PDB entry 8TJR | electron microscopy, 3.29 A resolution | chains B and F of the 10 polymer chains in the assembly

# Chain B
Protein: Envelope glycoprotein gp160
From: Human immunodeficiency virus 1
Reference sequence: Q2N0S6 (Q2N0S6_9HIV1); the construct lacks a stretch of the UniProt sequence and is renumbered around it, so the offset changes along the chain: 31-141 = UniProt 30-140; 150-185 = UniProt 141-176; 187-318 = UniProt 177-308; 321-330 = UniProt 309-318; 2 more segments
Chain sequence (475 residues; row label = number of the first residue in the row; note: 12 numbers in that range are skipped by the numbering (no residue carries them; nothing is unmodelled there)):
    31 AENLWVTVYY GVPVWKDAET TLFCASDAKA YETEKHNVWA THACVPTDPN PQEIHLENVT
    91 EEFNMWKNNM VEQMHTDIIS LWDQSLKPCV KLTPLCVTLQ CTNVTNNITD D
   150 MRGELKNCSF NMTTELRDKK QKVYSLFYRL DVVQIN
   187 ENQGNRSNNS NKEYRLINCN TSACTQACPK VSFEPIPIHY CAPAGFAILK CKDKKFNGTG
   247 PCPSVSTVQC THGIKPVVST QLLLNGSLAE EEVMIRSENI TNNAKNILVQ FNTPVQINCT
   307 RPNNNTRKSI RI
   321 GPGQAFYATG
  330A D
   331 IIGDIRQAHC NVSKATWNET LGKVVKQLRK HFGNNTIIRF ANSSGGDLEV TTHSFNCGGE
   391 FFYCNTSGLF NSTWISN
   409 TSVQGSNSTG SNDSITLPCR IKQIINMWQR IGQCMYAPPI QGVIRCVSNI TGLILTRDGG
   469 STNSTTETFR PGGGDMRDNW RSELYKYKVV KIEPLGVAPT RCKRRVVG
Disordered / not traced: 31, 187-195, 409-419, 515-516
Sequence notes: conflict Cys210 (Ile200 in Q2N0S6), Asn341 (Thr330 in Q2N0S6), Cys442 (Ala430 in Q2N0S6), Cys510 (Ala498 in Q2N0S6)
Disulfide bonds: Cys54-Cys74, Cys119-Cys214, Cys126-Cys205, Cys131-Cys157, Cys210-Cys442, Cys227-Cys256, Cys237-Cys248, Cys305-Cys340, Cys387-Cys454, Cys394-Cys427
Covalent attachments: N-acetylglucosamine (NAG) linked to Asn88, Asn156, Asn160, Asn243, Asn285, Asn304, Asn310, Asn348, Asn364, Asn372, Asn395, Asn401, Asn457

# Chain F
Protein: Envelope glycoprotein gp41
From: Human immunodeficiency virus 1
Reference sequence: Q2N0S6 (Q2N0S6_9HIV1); residues 512-664 here correspond to UniProt positions 509-661 (UniProt number = residue number - 3)
Chain sequence (153 residues; each row starts with the number of its first residue):
   512 AVGIGAVFLG FLGAAGSTMG AASMTLTVQA RNLLSGIVQQ QSNLLRAPEA QQHLLKLTVW
   572 GIKQLQARVL AVERYLRDQQ LLGIWGCSGK LICCTNVPWN SSWSNRNLSE IWDNMTWLQW
   632 DKEISNYTQI IYGLLEESQN QQEKNEQDLL ALD
Disordered / not traced: 548-568
Sequence notes: engineered mutation Pro559 (Ile556 in Q2N0S6), Cys605 (Thr602 in Q2N0S6)
Disulfide bonds: Cys598-Cys604
Covalent attachments: N-acetylglucosamine (NAG) linked to Asn611, Asn618, Asn637

# Interface between chain B and chain F
Pairs across the interface - 6 pairs, chain B then chain F:
  Arg509(B) with Ala662(F); Leu663(F)
  Cys510(B) with Asp659(F); Ala662(F), hydrophobic
  Lys511(B) with Ala662(F)
  Val514(B) with Gln658(F)
Also at the interface, not in a pair above, chain B (5 interface residues in all): Thr508

# In short
5 residues of chain B face 4 of chain F across their interface. N-acetylglucosamine is covalently linked to
Asn88(B), Asn156(B), Asn160(B), Asn243(B), Asn285(B) and Asn304(B) and 7 more. N-acetylglucosamine is
covalently linked to Asn611(F), Asn618(F) and Asn637(F).
Here chain B is Envelope glycoprotein gp160 and chain F is Envelope glycoprotein gp41, both from Human
immunodeficiency virus 1. Entry 8TJR (CRYO-EM STRUCTURE OF HIV-1 BG505DS-SOSIP.664 ENV TRIMER BOUND TO
HERH-a.01 FAB) was determined by electron microscopy, deposited together with 8TDX, 8TE7, 8TJS, 8TKC, 8TL2,
8TL4 and 5 further entries.
